5HP3 - chains A and C of the 3 polymer chains in the assembly; structure by X-ray diffraction, 3.09 A resolution.

[Chain A]
Name: Double-stranded RNA-specific editase 1
Organism: Homo sapiens
Notes: EC 3.5.4.37
UniProt: P78563 (RED1_HUMAN), isoform P78563-2; residues 299-701 here = UniProt positions 299-701
Sequence (403 residues; each row starts with the number of its first residue):
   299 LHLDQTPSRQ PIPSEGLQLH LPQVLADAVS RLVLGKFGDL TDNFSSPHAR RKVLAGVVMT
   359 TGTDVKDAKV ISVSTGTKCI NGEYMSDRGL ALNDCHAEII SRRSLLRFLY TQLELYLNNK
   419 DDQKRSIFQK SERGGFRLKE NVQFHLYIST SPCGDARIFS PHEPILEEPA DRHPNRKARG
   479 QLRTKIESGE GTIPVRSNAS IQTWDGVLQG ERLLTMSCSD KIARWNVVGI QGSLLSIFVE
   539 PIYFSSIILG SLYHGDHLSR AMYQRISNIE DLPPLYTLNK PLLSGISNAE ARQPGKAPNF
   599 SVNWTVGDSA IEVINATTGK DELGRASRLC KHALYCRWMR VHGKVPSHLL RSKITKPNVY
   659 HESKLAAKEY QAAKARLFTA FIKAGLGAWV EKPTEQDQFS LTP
Unresolved in the structure: 299-306, 701
Bound ions: Zn2+: His394, Cys451, Cys516 (shared with 1 residue of chain B)
Residues lining bound ligands: inositol hexakisphosphate (IHP): Asn391, Asp392, Ile397, Arg400, Arg401, Thr513, Lys519, Arg522, Gly530, Ser531, Lys629, Tyr658, Lys662, Tyr668, Lys672, Trp687, Val688, Glu689, Lys690, Asp695
From the paper describing this entry:
  - binding site for the 23-nt RNA strand (chain C): Glu488
  - binding site for the 23-nt RNA strand: Ser486
  - catalytic residues: Glu396 (citing earlier work)
  - specificity-determining residues: Ser486, Gly489
  - mutagenesis - R348A, R510A, R510Q, G593A, G593E, K594A: decreased catalytic activity

[Chain C]
Molecule: 23-nt RNA strand
Sequence (23 nucleotides; numbered 1 to 23; the number before each row is that of its first residue):
     1 GACUGAACGA CCAAUGUGGG GAA

[Interface between chain A and chain C]
Contacting residue pairs (27):
  Arg348(A) - G5(C)  salt bridge to the phosphate
  Ile456(A) - A14(C)  sugar contact
  Ile456(A) - U15(C)  sugar contact
  Phe457(A) - U15(C)  phosphate contact
  Phe457(A) - G16(C)  phosphate contact
  His471(A) - U17(C)  salt bridge to the phosphate
  Arg474(A) - G16(C)  salt bridge to the phosphate
  Arg474(A) - U17(C)  salt bridge to the phosphate
  Ala476(A) - U15(C)  phosphate contact
  Arg477(A) - G16(C)  salt bridge to the phosphate
  Arg481(A) - A14(C)  hydrogen bond to the phosphate
  Arg481(A) - U15(C)  salt bridge to the phosphate
  Ser486(A) - C12(C)  sugar contact
  Gly487(A) - C12(C)  sugar contact
  Glu488(A) - C11(C)  base contact
  Glu488(A) - C12(C)  hydrogen bond to the base
  Glu488(A) - A13(C)  base contact
  Thr490(A) - A14(C)  hydrogen bond to the sugar
  Ile491(A) - A14(C)  phosphate contact
  Pro492(A) - A14(C)  phosphate contact
  Ser495(A) - A14(C)  hydrogen bond to the phosphate
  Arg510(A) - C12(C)  hydrogen bond to the sugar
  Arg510(A) - A13(C)  salt bridge to the phosphate
  Gly593(A) - A6(C)  phosphate contact
  Lys594(A) - G5(C)  salt bridge to the phosphate
  Lys594(A) - A6(C)  hydrogen bond to the phosphate
  Asn597(A) - U4(C)  phosphate contact
Other interface residues (no listed pair), chain A (23 interface residues in all): Ile484, Gly489, Pro596, Phe598

[Overview]
The interface between chain A and chain C involves 23 residues on one side and 10 on the other; the contacts
include 6 hydrogen bonds and 8 salt bridges. Polar pairs include Glu488(A)-C12(C), Thr490(A)-A14(C) and
Arg510(A)-C12(C). The paper reports the catalytic residue Glu396(A); R348A, R510A and R510Q of chain A, among
others, reduce catalytic activity; 6 substitutions were tested in all.
Chain A is Double-stranded RNA-specific editase 1 (Homo sapiens) and chain C is a 23-nt RNA strand; the
structure, Human Adenosine Deaminase Acting on dsRNA (ADAR2) bound to dsRNA sequence derived from S.
cerevisiae BDF2 ..., was determined by X-ray diffraction (same publication as 5ED1, 5ED2 and 5HP2).
